4LBK - chain A; structure by X-ray diffraction, 1.60 A resolution.

# Chain A
Protein: Galectin-3
From: Homo sapiens
UniProt: P17931 (LEG3_HUMAN); residue numbers follow UniProt; this construct covers 114-250
Amino-acid sequence (138 residues; each row starts with the number of its first residue):
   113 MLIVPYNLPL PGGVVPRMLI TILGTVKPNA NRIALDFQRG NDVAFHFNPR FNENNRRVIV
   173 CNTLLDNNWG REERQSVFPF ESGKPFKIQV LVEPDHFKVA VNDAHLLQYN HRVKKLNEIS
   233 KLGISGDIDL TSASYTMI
Sequence notes: expression tag (113); engineered mutation L176 (Lys in P17931)
UniProt features mapped onto this chain:
  - motif: K226 to D241 (Nuclear export signal)
  - binding site (a beta-D-galactoside): W181 to Q187
  - modified residue: S188 (Phosphoserine)

# In short
Curated annotation (UniProt) lists 7 beta-D-galactoside-binding residues.
Chain A is Galectin-3 (Homo sapiens); the structure, Crystal structure of Human galectin-3 CRD K176L mutant in
complex with LNnT, was determined by X-ray diffraction together with 4LBJ, 4LBL, 4LBM, 4LBN and 4LBO from the
same study.
